7BU8 - chains A and D of the 12 polymer chains in the assembly; structure by electron microscopy, 3.80 A resolution.

== Chain A ==
Name: Genome polyprotein
From: Zika virus ZIKV/H. sapiens/FrenchPolynesia/10087PF/2013
Notes: EC 3.4.21.91, 3.6.1.15, 3.6.4.13, 2.1.1.56, 2.1.1.57, 2.7.7.48
UniProtKB: A0A024B7W1 (POLG_ZIKVF); residues 1-504 here correspond to UniProt positions 291-794 (UniProt number = residue number + 290)
Amino-acid sequence (504 residues; row label = number of the first residue in the row):
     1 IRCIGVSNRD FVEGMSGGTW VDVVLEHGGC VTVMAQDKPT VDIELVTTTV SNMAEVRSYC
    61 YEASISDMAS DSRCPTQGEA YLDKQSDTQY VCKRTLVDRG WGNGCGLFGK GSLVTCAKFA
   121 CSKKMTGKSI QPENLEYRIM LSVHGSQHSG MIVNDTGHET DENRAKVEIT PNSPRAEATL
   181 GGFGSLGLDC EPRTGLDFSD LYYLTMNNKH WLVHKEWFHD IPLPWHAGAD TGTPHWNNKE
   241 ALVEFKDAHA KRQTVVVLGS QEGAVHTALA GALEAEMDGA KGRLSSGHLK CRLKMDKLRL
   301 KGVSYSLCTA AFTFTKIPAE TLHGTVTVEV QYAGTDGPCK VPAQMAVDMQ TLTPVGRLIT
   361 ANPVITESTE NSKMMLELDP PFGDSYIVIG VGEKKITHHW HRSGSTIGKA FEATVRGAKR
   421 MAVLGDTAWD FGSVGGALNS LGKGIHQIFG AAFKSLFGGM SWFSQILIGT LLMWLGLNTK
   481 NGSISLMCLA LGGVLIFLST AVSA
Swiss-Prot annotation at these positions:
  - region: Asp98 to Gly111 (Fusion peptide)
  - site: Ala504 (Cleavage)
  - glycosylation: Asn154 (N-linked (GlcNAc...) asparagine)
  - cross-link (Glycyl lysine isopeptide (Lys-Gly)): Lys38 (interchain with G-Cter in ubiquitin), Lys281 (interchain with G-Cter in ubiquitin)
Cystine bridges: Cys3-Cys30, Cys60-Cys121, Cys74-Cys105, Cys92-Cys116, Cys190-Cys291, Cys308-Cys339
Covalently attached groups: N-acetylglucosamine (NAG) linked to Asn154

== Chain D ==
Name: Zika virus M protein
From: Zika virus ZIKV/H. sapiens/FrenchPolynesia/10087PF/2013
Amino-acid sequence (75 residues; numbered 1 to 75; the number before each row is that of its first residue):
     1 AVTLPSHSTR KLQTRSQTWL ESREYTKHLI RVENWIFRNP GFALAAAAIA WLLGSSTSQK
    61 VIYLVMILLI APAYS

== How chain A and chain D interact ==
Contacting residue pairs (59):
  Asn8(A) with Arg15(D), hydrogen bond
  Glu26(A) with Arg15(D), salt bridge
  Leu201(A) with Leu12(D), hydrophobic
  Trp211(A) with Trp19(D)
  Val213(A) with His7(D)
  His214(A) with His7(D); Arg10(D), hydrogen bond (side chain-backbone); Leu12(D)
  Glu216(A) with Arg10(D), salt bridge
  Trp217(A) with Pro5(D), hydrogen bond (side chain-backbone); Ser6(D); His7(D)
  Asp220(A) with Pro5(D)
  Ile221(A) with Pro5(D)
  Pro222(A) with Ala1(D); Val2(D); Leu4(D), hydrophobic; Pro5(D)
  Ala241(A) with Ala1(D)
  Leu258(A) with Ala1(D), hydrophobic
  Gln261(A) with Ala1(D), hydrogen bond (side chain-backbone); Thr3(D)
  Ala264(A) with Thr3(D)
  His266(A) with Trp19(D), hydrogen bond (backbone-side chain); Leu20(D)
  Ala268(A) with Thr3(D); Pro5(D); Ser6(D); His7(D), hydrogen bond (backbone-backbone)
  Leu269(A) with Trp19(D)
  Ala270(A) with His7(D); Ser8(D), hydrogen bond (backbone-side chain); Leu20(D), hydrophobic; Lys27(D)
  Gly271(A) with His7(D); Lys11(D); Leu12(D), hydrogen bond (backbone-backbone); Thr18(D)
  Ala272(A) with His7(D); Thr18(D); Trp19(D), hydrogen bond (backbone-backbone)
  Leu273(A) with Leu12(D), hydrophobic; Thr14(D); Ser16(D)
  Glu274(A) with Trp19(D)
  Gly287(A) with Thr14(D)
  Lys419(A) with Arg15(D)
  Arg420(A) with Arg15(D)
  Val423(A) with Gln13(D); Thr14(D); Arg15(D)
  Gly459(A) with Thr9(D), hydrogen bond (backbone-backbone)
  Ser461(A) with Glu24(D), hydrogen bond
  Trp462(A) with Tyr25(D)
  Phe463(A) with Leu69(D), hydrophobic
  Leu467(A) with Leu69(D), hydrophobic
  Val502(A) with Lys11(D)
  Ser503(A) with Glu21(D); Tyr25(D)
Also at the interface, not in a pair above, chain A (46 interface residues in all): Gly28, Leu196, Lys209, Leu212, Leu223, Val265, Thr267, Ser286, Ala422, Met460, Leu471, Trp474
Also at the interface, not in a pair above, chain D (30 interface residues in all): Gln17, Arg23, His28, Leu29, Ser58, Ile62

== Overview ==
Chain A and chain D form an interface of 46 and 30 residues respectively; the contacts include 11 hydrogen
bonds and 2 salt bridges. Polar contacts include Glu26(A)-Arg15(D), Glu216(A)-Arg10(D) and Asn8(A)-Arg15(D).
Here chain A is Genome polyprotein and chain D is Zika virus M protein, both from Zika virus ZIKV/H.
sapiens/FrenchPolynesia/10087PF/2013. Entry 7BU8 (Cryo-EM structure of zika virus complexed with Fab SIgN-3C
at pH 6.5) was determined by electron microscopy (same publication as 7BUA, 7BUB, 7BUD, 7BUE and 7BUF).
